PDB entry 7Z7D | X-ray diffraction, 2.00 A resolution | chains B and C of the 6 polymer chains in the assembly

Chain B:
Protein: Tubulin beta-2B chain
Source organism: Bos taurus
UniProtKB: Q6B856 (TBB2B_BOVIN); the author numbering skips numbers that UniProt does not, so the offset changes along the chain: 1-42 = UniProt 1-42; 45-360 = UniProt 43-358; 369-455 = UniProt 359-445
Amino-acid sequence (445 residues; numbered 1 to 455; 10 numbers in that range are skipped by the numbering (no residue carries them; nothing is unmodelled there); the number before each row is that of its first residue):
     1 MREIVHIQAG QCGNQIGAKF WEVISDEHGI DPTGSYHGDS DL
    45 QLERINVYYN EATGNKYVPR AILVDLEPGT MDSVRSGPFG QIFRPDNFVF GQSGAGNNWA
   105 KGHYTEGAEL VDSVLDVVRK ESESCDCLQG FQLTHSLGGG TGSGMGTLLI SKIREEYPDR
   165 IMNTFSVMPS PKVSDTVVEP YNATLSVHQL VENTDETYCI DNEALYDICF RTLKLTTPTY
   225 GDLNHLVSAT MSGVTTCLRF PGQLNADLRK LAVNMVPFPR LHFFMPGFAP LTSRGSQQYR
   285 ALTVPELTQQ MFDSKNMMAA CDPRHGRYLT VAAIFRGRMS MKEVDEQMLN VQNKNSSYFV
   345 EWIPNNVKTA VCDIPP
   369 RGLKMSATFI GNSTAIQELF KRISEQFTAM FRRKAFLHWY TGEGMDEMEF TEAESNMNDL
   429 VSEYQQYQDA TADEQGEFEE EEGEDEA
Disordered / not traced: 281, 441-455
Swiss-Prot annotation at these positions:
  - motif: M1 to I4 (MREI motif)
  - binding site (GTP): Q11, E71, S140, G144, T145, G146, N206, N228
  - binding site (Mg(2+)): E71
  - modified residue: S40 (Phosphoserine), T57 (Phosphothreonine), K60 (N6-acetyllysine), S174 (Phosphoserine), T287 (Phosphothreonine), T292 (Phosphothreonine), R320 (Omega-N-methylarginine), E448 (5-glutamyl polyglutamate)
  - cross-link (Glycyl lysine isopeptide (Lys-Gly)): K60 (interchain with G-Cter in ubiquitin), K326 (interchain with G-Cter in ubiquitin)
Ion coordination: Mg2+: Q11 (together with GDP); Ca2+: E113 (shared with E284(C) of chain C)
Residues lining bound ligands:
  - 4I2 (N-(4-{2-[3-(trifluoromethyl)anilino]-1,3-thiazol-4-yl}phenyl)acetamide): G100, N101, N102, K105, V182, W407
  - GDP (guanosine-5'-diphosphate): G10, Q11, C12, Q15, I16, D69, A99, N101, S140, G142, G143, G144, T145, G146, S147, V171, P173, V177, S178, E183, N206, L209, Y224, L227, N228
  - vinblastine (VLB; (2alpha,2'beta,3beta,4alpha,5beta)-vincaleukoblastine): P175, K176, V177, S178, D179, Y210, F214, T220, T221, P222, T223, Y224, L227

Chain C:
Protein: Tubulin alpha-1B chain
Source organism: Bos taurus
UniProtKB: P81947 (TBA1B_BOVIN); numbering as in UniProt (aligned over 1-451)
Amino-acid sequence (451 residues; row label = number of the first residue in the row):
     1 MRECISIHVG QAGVQIGNAC WELYCLEHGI QPDGQMPSDK TIGGGDDSFN TFFSETGAGK
    61 HVPRAVFVDL EPTVIDEVRT GTYRQLFHPE QLITGKEDAA NNYARGHYTI GKEIIDLVLD
   121 RIRKLADQCT GLQGFLVFHS FGGGTGSGFT SLLMERLSVD YGKKSKLEFS IYPAPQVSTA
   181 VVEPYNSILT THTTLEHSDC AFMVDNEAIY DICRRNLDIE RPTYTNLNRL ISQIVSSITA
   241 SLRFDGALNV DLTEFQTNLV PYPRIHFPLA TYAPVISAEK AYHEQLSVAE ITNACFEPAN
   301 QMVKCDPRHG KYMACCLLYR GDVVPKDVNA AIATIKTKRS IQFVDWCPTG FKVGINYQPP
   361 TVVPGGDLAK VQRAVCMLSN TTAIAEAWAR LDHKFDLMYA KRAFVHWYVG EGMEEGEFSE
   421 AREDMAALEK DYEEVGVDSV EGEGEEEGEE Y
Disordered / not traced: 441-451
Ion coordination: Ca2+ site 1: D39, T41, G44, E55; Ca2+ site 2: E284 (shared with E113(B) of chain B)
Residues lining bound ligands:
  - 4I2 (N-(4-{2-[3-(trifluoromethyl)anilino]-1,3-thiazol-4-yl}phenyl)acetamide): C4, Q133, G134, F135, L136, S165, L167, I238, T239, L242, L252, T253, Q256, T257
  - GTP (guanosine-5'-triphosphate): G10, Q11, A12, Q15, I16, D69, D98, A99, A100, N101, S140, G142, G143, G144, T145, G146, I171, P173, V177, S178, T179, E183, N206, I209, Y224, L227, N228, I231
  - vinblastine (VLB; (2alpha,2'beta,3beta,4alpha,5beta)-vincaleukoblastine): L248, N249, P325, K326, V328, N329, I332, A333, K336, F351, V353, G354, I355

How chain B and chain C interact:
Residue-residue contacts (40):
  Q96(B) - M1(C)
  N101(B) - E254(C)  hydrogen bond
  P175(B) - T349(C)
  D179(B) - N249(C)  hydrogen bond
  D179(B) - N258(C)  hydrogen bond (backbone-side chain)
  D179(B) - F351(C)
  D179(B) - K352(C)  salt bridge
  D179(B) - V353(C)  hydrogen bond (side chain-backbone)
  T180(B) - E254(C)
  T180(B) - N258(C)
  T180(B) - K352(C)  hydrogen bond
  V181(B) - N258(C)  hydrogen bond (backbone-side chain)
  V182(B) - T257(C)
  A397(B) - W346(C)
  A397(B) - P348(C)  hydrophobic
  M398(B) - W346(C)
  R400(B) - D345(C)  salt bridge
  R400(B) - S439(C)  hydrogen bond
  R401(B) - Y262(C)  hydrogen bond (backbone-side chain)
  R401(B) - D345(C)  salt bridge
  R401(B) - W346(C)
  R401(B) - E434(C)  hydrogen bond (side chain-backbone)
  R401(B) - V435(C)
  R401(B) - V437(C)  hydrogen bond (side chain-backbone)
  R401(B) - D438(C)
  R401(B) - S439(C)  hydrogen bond
  K402(B) - Y262(C)
  A403(B) - Y262(C)
  A403(B) - W346(C)  hydrophobic
  F404(B) - T257(C)
  F404(B) - N258(C)
  F404(B) - V260(C)
  F404(B) - P261(C)  hydrogen bond (backbone-backbone)
  H406(B) - V260(C)  hydrogen bond (side chain-backbone)
  H406(B) - P261(C)
  H406(B) - Y262(C)
  H406(B) - P263(C)
  W407(B) - Q256(C)
  W407(B) - T257(C)  hydrogen bond (side chain-backbone)
  W407(B) - V260(C)  hydrogen bond (side chain-backbone)
Interface residues without a listed pair, chain B (18 interface residues in all): G100, L405
Interface residues without a listed pair, chain C (24 interface residues in all): T253, C347

Summary:
Chain B and chain C form an interface of 18 and 24 residues respectively; the contacts include 15 hydrogen
bonds and 3 salt bridges. Among the polar pairs are D179(B)-K352(C), R400(B)-D345(C) and R401(B)-D345(C).
Vinblastine and compound 4I2 are bound between chain B and chain C.
Here chain B is Tubulin beta-2B chain and chain C is Tubulin alpha-1B chain, both from Bos taurus. Entry 7Z7D
(Tubulin-Todalam-Vinblastine-complex) was determined by X-ray diffraction, deposited together with 5SB3, 5SB4,
5SB5, 5SB6 and 5SB7.
